PDB entry 6ZY2 | electron microscopy, 3.60 A resolution | chains E and H of the 12 polymer chains in the assembly

== Chain E (and H) ==
Protein: Uncharacterized protein
Organism: Escherichia coli 2.3916
Notes: chain H of this document is another copy of the same molecule, construct and numbering; everything in this record applies to it too
UniProtKB: I2X585 (I2X585_ECOLX); numbering as in UniProt (aligned over 1-260)
Amino-acid sequence (260 residues; numbered 1 to 260; the number before each row is that of its first residue):
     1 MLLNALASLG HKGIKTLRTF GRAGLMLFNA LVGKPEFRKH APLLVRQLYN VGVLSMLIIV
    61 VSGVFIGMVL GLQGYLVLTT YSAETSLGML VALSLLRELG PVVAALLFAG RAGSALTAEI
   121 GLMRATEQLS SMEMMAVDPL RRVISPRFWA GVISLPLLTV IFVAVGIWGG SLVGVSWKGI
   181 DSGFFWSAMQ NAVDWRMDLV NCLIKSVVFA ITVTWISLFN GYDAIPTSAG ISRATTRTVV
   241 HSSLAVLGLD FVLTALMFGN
Unresolved in the structure: 260
From the paper describing this entry:
  - mutagenesis - E98R: decreased growth in response to chlorpromazine

== Chain E / chain H interface ==
Contacting residue pairs (61; chain E residue first):
  I58(E) - V240(H)  hydrophobic
  I58(E) - S243(H)
  I58(E) - L244(H)
  V61(E) - L244(H)  hydrophobic
  S62(E) - L244(H)
  S62(E) - L247(H)
  F65(E) - L247(H)
  F65(E) - G248(H)
  I66(E) - L247(H)  hydrophobic
  M68(E) - F251(H)  hydrophobic
  V69(E) - E98(H)
  V69(E) - D250(H)
  V69(E) - T254(H)
  L70(E) - E98(H)
  L72(E) - F251(H)  hydrophobic
  L72(E) - T254(H)
  L72(E) - F258(H)  hydrophobic
  Q73(E) - R97(H)
  Q73(E) - E98(H)
  Q73(E) - T254(H)
  Q73(E) - G259(H)
  L76(E) - F258(H)
  L76(E) - G259(H)
  R97(E) - Q73(H)
  E98(E) - Q73(H)
  L106(E) - L106(H)  hydrophobic
  L107(E) - S243(H)
  G110(E) - T236(H)  hydrogen bond (backbone-side chain)
  G110(E) - V239(H)
  R111(E) - V240(H)
  S114(E) - T236(H)  hydrogen bond
  A118(E) - S232(H)
  L122(E) - S228(H)
  W177(E) - F251(H)  hydrophobic
  S228(E) - L122(H)
  S228(E) - I231(H)
  A229(E) - L122(H)  hydrophobic
  I231(E) - S228(H)
  I231(E) - S232(H)
  S232(E) - A118(H)
  S232(E) - I231(H)
  T235(E) - T235(H)
  T236(E) - G110(H)
  T236(E) - R111(H)
  V239(E) - G110(H)
  V240(E) - I58(H)  hydrophobic
  V240(E) - R111(H)
  S243(E) - L107(H)
  L244(E) - I58(H)  hydrophobic
  L244(E) - V61(H)  hydrophobic
  L247(E) - S62(H)
  L247(E) - F65(H)
  G248(E) - F65(H)
  D250(E) - V69(H)
  F251(E) - M68(H)
  F251(E) - V69(H)  hydrophobic
  F251(E) - L72(H)  hydrophobic
  T254(E) - V69(H)
  T254(E) - L72(H)
  F258(E) - L72(H)
  F258(E) - L76(H)
Also at the interface, not in a pair above, chain E (40 interface residues in all): L57, V77, A115
Also at the interface, not in a pair above, chain H (39 interface residues in all): I66, L93, S114, A115, V173, A229

== Overview ==
40 residues of chain E and 39 residues of chain H are in contact; the contacts include 2 hydrogen bonds. Polar
pairs include G110(E)-T236(H) and S114(E)-T236(H). From the paper: E98R of chain E reduces growth in response
to chlorpromazine.
Both chains are Uncharacterized protein (Escherichia coli 2.3916). Entry 6ZY2 (Cryo-EM structure of apo
MlaFEDB) was determined by electron microscopy, deposited together with 6ZY3, 6ZY4 and 6ZY9.
